PDB entry 7RSO | electron microscopy, 4.10 A resolution (low resolution: residue-level contacts below are approximate; hydrogen-bond / salt-bridge calls are withheld) | chains B and E of the 12 polymer chains in the assembly

== Chain B (and E) ==
Protein: AMC016 gp41
Source organism: Human immunodeficiency virus 1
Notes: chain E of this document is another copy of the same molecule, construct and numbering; everything in this record applies to it too
Amino-acid sequence (154 residues; numbered 511 to 664; the number before each row is that of its first residue):
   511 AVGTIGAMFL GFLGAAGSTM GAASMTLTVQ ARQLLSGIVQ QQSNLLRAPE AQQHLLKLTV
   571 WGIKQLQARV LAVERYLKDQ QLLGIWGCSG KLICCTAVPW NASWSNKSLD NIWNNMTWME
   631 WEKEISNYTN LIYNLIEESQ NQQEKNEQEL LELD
Not modelled in the structure: 511-519, 547-566, 664
Cystine bridges: Cys-598/Cys-604
Covalently attached groups: N-acetylglucosamine (NAG) linked to Asn-611, Asn-625, Asn-637
Reported in the primary citation:
  - post-translational modification sites: Asn-611, Asn-616, Asn-625

== Interface between chain B and chain E ==
Contacting residue pairs (27):
  Thr-538(B) with Ile-595(E); Asn-651(E)
  Ala-541(B) with Gln-591(E)
  Arg-542(B) with Gln-591(E); Ile-595(E); Glu-647(E)
  Leu-545(B) with Leu-587(E); Lys-588(E); Gln-591(E)
  Ser-546(B) with Glu-584(E); Lys-588(E)
  Leu-568(B) with Leu-568(E); Ile-573(E)
  Leu-576(B) with Leu-576(E); Gln-577(E); Val-580(E)
  Arg-579(B) with Gln-577(E); Val-580(E)
  Val-583(B) with Val-583(E); Leu-587(E)
  Tyr-586(B) with Gln-591(E)
  Leu-587(B) with Leu-587(E)
  Gly-600(B) with Gly-594(E)
  Lys-601(B) with Glu-654(E)
  Leu-602(B) with Glu-654(E)
  Ile-603(B) with Glu-654(E); Gln-658(E)
Also at the interface, not in a pair above, chain B (19 interface residues in all): Ser-534, Met-535, Val-580, Cys-605
Also at the interface, not in a pair above, chain E (18 interface residues in all): Lys-655, Glu-662

== Overview ==
19 residues of chain B and 18 residues of chain E are in contact. The paper reports modification sites
Asn-611(B), Asn-616(B) and Asn-625(B).
Both chains are AMC016 gp41 (Human immunodeficiency virus 1). Entry 7RSO (AMC016 SOSIP.v4.2 in complex with
PGV04 Fab) was determined by electron microscopy (same publication as 7RSN).
